PDB entry 8E62 | X-ray diffraction, 1.80 A resolution | chains A and B of the 3 polymer chains in the assembly

Chain A (and B):
Name: UDP-N-acetylglucosamine acyltransferase
Source organism: Psychrobacter cryohalolentis K5
Notes: chain B of this document is another copy of the same molecule, construct and numbering; everything in this record applies to it too
Reference sequence: Q1QD55 (Q1QD55_PSYCK); residues 1-186 here = UniProt positions 1-186
Amino-acid sequence (189 residues; numbered -2 to 186; the number before each row is that of its first residue; numbers below 1 keep their minus sign (Gly-2 is residue -2)):
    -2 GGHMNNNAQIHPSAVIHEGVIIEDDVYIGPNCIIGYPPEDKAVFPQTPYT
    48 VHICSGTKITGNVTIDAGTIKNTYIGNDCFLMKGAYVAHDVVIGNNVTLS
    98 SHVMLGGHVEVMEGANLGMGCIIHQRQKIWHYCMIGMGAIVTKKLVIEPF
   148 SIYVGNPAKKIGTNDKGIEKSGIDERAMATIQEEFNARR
Not modelled in the structure: -2 to 3, 186 (chain B: -2 to 0, 163-168, 186)
Differences from the reference sequence: expression tag (-2 to 0)
Metal / ion sites: Na+: Asn28 (shared with Asn28(B) of chain B; 1 residue of chain C)
Residues lining bound ligands:
  - coenzyme A (COA), molecule 1: Met79, Ser97, Gly115, Met116, Met131, Gly133, Met134, Ile149, Val151, Gly152, Ile158
  - coenzyme A (COA), molecule 2: His121, Gln122, Ile137, Thr139, Lys140, Lys141, Asn153, Pro154
  - MJZ ((2S,3S,4R,5R,6R)-5-(acetylamino)-4-amino-6-{[(R)-{[(R)-{[(2R,3S,4R,5R)-5-(2,4-dioxo-3,4-dihydropyrimidin-1(2H)-yl)-3,4-dihydroxytetrahydrofuran-2-yl]methoxy}(hydroxy)phosphoryl]oxy}(hydroxy)phosphoryl]oxy}-3-hydroxytetrahydro-2H-pyran-2-carboxylic acid), molecule 1: Glu36, Asp37, Lys38, His86, Gly104, His105, His121, Gln122, Arg123, Lys140
  - MJZ, molecule 2: Phe77, Met79, Asn113, Met131, Asn161, Lys163, Gly164, Lys167

Interface between chain A and chain B:
Contacting residue pairs - 39 pairs, chain A then chain B:
  His8(A) with Val12(B); Tyr33(B), hydrogen bond
  Ser10(A) with Val12(B)
  Tyr24(A) with Phe41(B), hydrophobic
  Pro27(A) with Val12(B), hydrophobic; Ile30(B); Tyr33(B), hydrophobic
  Asn28(A) with Asn28(B), hydrogen bond (side chain-backbone); Ile30(B)
  Thr57(A) with Glu36(B), hydrogen bond; Phe41(B)
  Asn59(A) with Asn28(B); Ile30(B); Asn59(B), hydrogen bond
  Phe77(A) with Phe41(B), hydrophobic
  Met79(A) with Glu36(B)
  Lys80(A) with Glu36(B), salt bridge; Thr61(B); Asp63(B), salt bridge; Tyr83(B)
  Thr95(A) with Lys38(B), hydrogen bond
  Ser98(A) with Tyr83(B); Met101(B)
  His99(A) with Gly81(B), hydrogen bond (side chain-backbone); His99(B); Met101(B)
  Met116(A) with Gly103(B); Ile119(B); Ile120(B)
  Gly117(A) with Met101(B)
  Met134(A) with Ile119(B), hydrophobic; His121(B); Ile137(B), hydrophobic; Val138(B)
  Gly135(A) with Ile119(B); Ile137(B); Asn153(B)
  Gly152(A) with Asn153(B)
  Asn153(A) with Asn153(B)
Other interface residues (no listed pair), chain A (21 interface residues in all): Lys55, Gly58
Other interface residues (no listed pair), chain B (26 interface residues in all): Ser10, Cys29, Pro34, Gln122, Thr139

Overview:
The interface between chain A and chain B involves 21 residues on one side and 26 on the other, with 6
hydrogen bonds and 2 salt bridges. Polar contacts include Lys80(A)-Glu36(B), Lys80(A)-Asp63(B) and
His8(A)-Tyr33(B). Chain A binds compound MJZ and coenzyme A.
Both chains are UDP-N-acetylglucosamine acyltransferase (Psychrobacter cryohalolentis K5). Entry 8E62
(STRUCTURE OF Pcryo_0615 from Psychrobacter cryohalolentis, an N-acetyltransferase required to produce
Diacetamido-2,3-dideoxy-D-glucuronic acid) was determined by X-ray diffraction (same publication as 8E75).
